Entry 9FT1 (X-ray diffraction, 2.60 A resolution); this record covers chains S and T of the 28 polymer chains in the assembly.

[Chain S]
Protein: Proteasome subunit alpha type-6
Organism: Saccharomyces cerevisiae
Reference sequence: P40302 (PSA6_YEAST); residues 0-233 here correspond to UniProt positions 1-234 (UniProt number = residue number + 1)
Chain sequence (234 residues; each row starts with the number of its first residue; numbering starts at 0):
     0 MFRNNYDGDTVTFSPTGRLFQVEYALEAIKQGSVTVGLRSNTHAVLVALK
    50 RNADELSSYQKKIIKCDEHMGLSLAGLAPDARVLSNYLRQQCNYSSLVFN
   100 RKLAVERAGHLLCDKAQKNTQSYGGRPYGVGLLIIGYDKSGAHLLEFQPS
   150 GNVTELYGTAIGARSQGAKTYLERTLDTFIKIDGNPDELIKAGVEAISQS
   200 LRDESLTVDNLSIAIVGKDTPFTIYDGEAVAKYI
Unresolved in the structure: 0-2
Curated features (UniProtKB/Swiss-Prot):
  - modified residue: Ser13 (Phosphoserine)
  - cross-link: Lys190 (Glycyl lysine isopeptide (Lys-Gly) (interchain with G-Cter in ubiquitin))

[Chain T]
Protein: Probable proteasome subunit alpha type-7
Organism: Saccharomyces cerevisiae
Reference sequence: P21242 (PSA7_YEAST); residues -3 to 284 here correspond to UniProt positions 1-288 (UniProt number = residue number + 4)
Chain sequence (288 residues; numbered -3 to 284; the number before each row is that of its first residue; numbers below 1 keep their minus sign (Met-3 is residue -3)):
    -3 MTSIGTGYDLSNSVFSPDGRNFQVEYAVKAVENGTTSIGIKCNDGVVFAV
    47 EKLITSKLLVPQKNVKIQVVDRHIGCVYSGLIPDGRHLVNRGREEAASFK
    97 KLYKTPIPIPAFADRLGQYVQAHTLYNSVRPFGVSTIFGGVDKNGAHLYM
   147 LEPSGSYWGYKGAATGKGRQSAKAELEKLVDHHPEGLSAREAVKQAAKII
   197 YLAHEDNKEKDFELEISWCSLSETNGLHKFVKGDLLQEAIDFAQKEINGD
   247 DDEDEDDSDNVMSSDDENAPVATNANATTDQEGDIHLE
Unresolved in the structure: -3 to 1, 245-284
Curated features (UniProtKB/Swiss-Prot):
  - modified residue: Thr-2 (N-acetylthreonine)

[How chain S and chain T interact]
Residue-residue contacts (62):
  Tyr5(S) with Asp5(T), hydrogen bond; Leu6(T), hydrophobic
  Thr9(S) with Arg126(T)
  Val10(S) with Gln19(T); Asn123(T); Ser124(T); Val125(T); Arg126(T)
  Thr11(S) with Leu6(T); Gln19(T)
  Phe12(S) with Gln19(T), hydrogen bond (backbone-side chain); Tyr22(T); Ala23(T), hydrophobic; Arg126(T); Pro127(T)
  Ser13(S) with Tyr22(T)
  Pro14(S) with Tyr22(T); Lys25(T)
  Thr15(S) with Lys25(T)
  Gly16(S) with Tyr22(T); Ala26(T)
  Leu18(S) with Leu77(T), hydrophobic; Arg126(T)
  Glu105(S) with Lys59(T), salt bridge
  His109(S) with Arg82(T)
  Cys112(S) with Arg82(T)
  Asp113(S) with Arg82(T), salt bridge; Asn86(T)
  Gln116(S) with Pro79(T); Asp80(T); His83(T), hydrogen bond; Arg126(T)
  Thr119(S) with Arg126(T), hydrogen bond (backbone-side chain)
  Gln120(S) with His119(T); Val125(T); Arg126(T), hydrogen bond (backbone-backbone); Phe128(T)
  Ser121(S) with Ser124(T)
  Tyr122(S) with Ser124(T), hydrogen bond (backbone-backbone)
  Ser149(S) with Pro79(T)
  Gly150(S) with Pro79(T)
  Asn151(S) with Ile78(T); Pro79(T)
  Thr153(S) with Leu55(T); Asn60(T)
  Glu154(S) with Leu55(T); Val56(T), hydrogen bond (backbone-backbone); Lys59(T); Asn60(T), hydrogen bond (backbone-side chain)
  Leu155(S) with Leu54(T); Leu55(T), hydrophobic; Val56(T)
  Tyr156(S) with Leu54(T), hydrogen bond (backbone-backbone); Val56(T); Pro57(T)
  Gly157(S) with Leu54(T)
  Lys168(S) with Leu54(T)
  Leu171(S) with Leu54(T)
  Glu172(S) with Ser52(T), hydrogen bond; Lys53(T), hydrogen bond (side chain-backbone); Leu54(T)
  Leu175(S) with Lys53(T)
Interface residues without a listed pair, chain S (34 interface residues in all): Asn4, Arg38, Val152
Interface residues without a listed pair, chain T (31 interface residues in all): Thr51, Gly129

[Summary]
34 residues of chain S face 31 of chain T across their interface; the contacts include 11 hydrogen bonds and 2
salt bridges. Polar pairs include Glu105(S)-Lys59(T), Asp113(S)-Arg82(T) and Tyr5(S)-Asp5(T).
Chain S is Proteasome subunit alpha type-6 and chain T is Probable proteasome subunit alpha type-7, both from
Saccharomyces cerevisiae; the structure, Yeast 20S proteasome in complex with epoxyketone inhibitor 9, was
determined by X-ray diffraction together with 9FRW, 9FSU, 9FST, 9FSV and 9FT0 from the same study.
